PDB entry 6EYO | X-ray diffraction, 3.70 A resolution | chains B and I of the 6 polymer chains in the assembly

== Chain B ==
Name: Immunoglobulin heavy constant epsilon
Source organism: Homo sapiens
UniProt: P01854 (IGHE_HUMAN); the construct lacks a stretch of the UniProt sequence, so the offset changes along the chain: 224-253 = UniProt 104-133; 254-547 = UniProt 135-428
Sequence (327 residues; row label = number of the first residue in the row):
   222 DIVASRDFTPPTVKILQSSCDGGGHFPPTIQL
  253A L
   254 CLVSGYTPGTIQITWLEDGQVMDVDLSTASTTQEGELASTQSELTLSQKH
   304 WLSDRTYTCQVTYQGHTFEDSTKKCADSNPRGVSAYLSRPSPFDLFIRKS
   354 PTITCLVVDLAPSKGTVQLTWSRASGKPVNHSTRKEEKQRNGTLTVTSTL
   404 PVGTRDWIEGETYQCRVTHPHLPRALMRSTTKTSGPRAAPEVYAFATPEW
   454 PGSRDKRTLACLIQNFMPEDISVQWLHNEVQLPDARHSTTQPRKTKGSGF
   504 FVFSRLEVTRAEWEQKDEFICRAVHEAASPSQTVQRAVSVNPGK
Unresolved in the structure: 222-230, 257-258, 287-290, 545-547
Disulfides: Cys-254/Cys-312, Cys-358/Cys-418, Cys-464/Cys-524
Covalently attached groups: glycan linked to Asn-394
Construct notes: expression tag (222-223); conflict Ala-225 (Cys105 in P01854), Gln-265 (Asn146 in P01854), Gln-371 (Asn252 in P01854)
UniProt features mapped onto this chain:
  - glycosylation (N-linked (GlcNAc...) asparagine): Asn-383, Asn-394
Reported in the primary citation:
  - contacts within the chain: Ser-306/His-424, Leu-363/Lys-367, Ala-364/Lys-367, Lys-367/Val-370, Lys-367/His-422, Lys-367/His-424, Asp-307/Pro-426
  - post-translational modification sites: Asn-394
  - conformationally variable residues (loop rearrangement): Lys-367

== Chain I ==
Name: 8D6 Fab heavy chain
Source organism: Homo sapiens
Notes: antibody fragment or engineered binder
Sequence (227 residues; row label = number of the first residue in the row):
     1 QVQLQQSGAELAKPGASVMLSCKASGYTFNGYWMHWVKQRPGQDLEWIGY
    51 INPTTGHTEYNQKFKDKATLTADESSNTAYIELSSLTSDDSAVYYCARQE
   101 YRHSWFAYWGQGTLVTVSAASTKGPSVFPLAPSSKSTSGGTAALGCLVKD
   151 YFPEPVTVSWNSGALTSGVHTFPAVLQSSGLYSLSSVVTVPSSSLGTQTY
   201 ICNVNHKPSNTKVDKKAEPKSCDKTHT
Unresolved in the structure: 1, 135-140, 195-196, 218-227
Disulfides: Cys-22/Cys-96, Cys-146/Cys-202

== Chain B / chain I interface ==
Contacting residue pairs - 38 pairs, chain B then chain I:
  Gln-301(B) with Tyr-27(I)
  Lys-302(B) with Tyr-27(I)
  Leu-305(B) with Phe-29(I), hydrophobic
  Arg-334(B) with Arg-102(I)
  Leu-363(B) with Tyr-101(I)
  Ala-364(B) with Asn-30(I); Tyr-101(I), hydrophobic
  Pro-365(B) with Asn-30(I); Gly-31(I); Tyr-32(I); Trp-33(I), hydrophobic; Asn-52(I), hydrogen bond (backbone-side chain); Thr-54(I); Tyr-101(I)
  Ser-366(B) with Phe-29(I); Asn-30(I), hydrogen bond (backbone-backbone); Gly-31(I); Thr-54(I)
  Gly-368(B) with Thr-55(I)
  Thr-369(B) with Thr-55(I)
  Glu-389(B) with Asn-52(I); Thr-55(I), hydrogen bond; His-57(I), salt bridge
  Lys-391(B) with Trp-33(I); Tyr-50(I); Gln-99(I), hydrogen bond
  Arg-393(B) with Ser-104(I), hydrogen bond (backbone-side chain)
  Asn-394(B) with Arg-102(I); His-103(I); Ser-104(I)
  Gly-395(B) with Trp-33(I); Tyr-101(I); Arg-102(I), hydrogen bond (backbone-backbone); His-103(I)
  Thr-396(B) with Trp-33(I); Arg-102(I)
  Leu-397(B) with Trp-33(I), hydrophobic
  His-424(B) with Phe-29(I)
Other interface residues (no listed pair), chain B (19 interface residues in all): Lys-367
Other interface residues (no listed pair), chain I (18 interface residues in all): His-35, Glu-74

== Summary ==
Chain B and chain I form an interface of 19 and 18 residues respectively; the contacts include 6 hydrogen
bonds and 1 salt bridge. Polar contacts include Glu-389(B)/His-57(I), Pro-365(B)/Asn-52(I) and
Glu-389(B)/Thr-55(I). From the paper: a modification site at Asn-394(B); conformational variability at
Lys-367(B).
Chain B is Immunoglobulin heavy constant epsilon and chain I is 8D6 Fab heavy chain, both from Homo sapiens;
the structure, Structure of extended IgE-Fc in complex with two anti-IgE Fabs, was determined by X-ray
diffraction, deposited together with 6EYN.
